Entry 4IUV (X-ray diffraction, 2.80 A resolution); this record covers chain B.

== Chain B ==
Molecule: Sawadee homeodomain homolog 1
Source organism: Arabidopsis thaliana
Notes: fragment: SHH1 SAWADEE domain
UniProt: Q9XI47 (Q9XI47_ARATH); residues 125-258 here = UniProt positions 125-258
Sequence (135 residues; numbered 124 to 258; the number before each row is that of its first residue):
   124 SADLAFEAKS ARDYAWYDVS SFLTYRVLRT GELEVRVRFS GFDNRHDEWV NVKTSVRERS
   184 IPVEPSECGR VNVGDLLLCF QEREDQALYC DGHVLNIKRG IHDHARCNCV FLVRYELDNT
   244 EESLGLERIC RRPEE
Not modelled in the structure: 124, 165-168, 258
Sequence notes: expression tag (124)
Bound ions: Zn2+: C191, H225, C230, C232
Residues lining bound ligands: cymal-4 (CVM): F129, F145, V175, K176, V179, R180, E181
Curated features (UniProtKB/Swiss-Prot):
  - binding site (Zn(2+)): C191, H225, C230, C232

== In short ==
Ligands of chain B: cymal-4. C191, H225, C230 and C232 coordinate Zn2+. From UniProt: 4 Zn2+-binding residues.
Chain B is Sawadee homeodomain homolog 1 (Arabidopsis thaliana); the structure, crystal structure of SHH1
SAWADEE domain in complex with H3K4me1K9me1 peptide, was determined by X-ray diffraction together with 4IUP,
4IUQ, 4IUR, 4IUT and 4IUU from the same study.
